Entry 7YG3 (X-ray diffraction, 1.50 A resolution); this record covers chains A and B of the 3 polymer chains in the assembly.

# Chain A
Molecule: MHC class I antigen
Source organism: Homo sapiens
UniProtKB: F4YTC6 (F4YTC6_HUMAN); residues 1-276 here correspond to UniProt positions 25-300 (UniProt number = residue number + 24)
Chain sequence (276 residues; numbered 1 to 276; the number before each row is that of its first residue):
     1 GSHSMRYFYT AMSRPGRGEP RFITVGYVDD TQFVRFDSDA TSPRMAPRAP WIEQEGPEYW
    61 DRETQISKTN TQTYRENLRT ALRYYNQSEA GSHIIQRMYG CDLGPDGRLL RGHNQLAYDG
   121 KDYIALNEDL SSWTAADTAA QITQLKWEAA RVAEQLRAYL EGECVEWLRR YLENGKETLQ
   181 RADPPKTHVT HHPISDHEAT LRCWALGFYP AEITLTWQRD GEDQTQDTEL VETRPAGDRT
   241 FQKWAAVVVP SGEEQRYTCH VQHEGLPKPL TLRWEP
Disulfides: C101-C164, C203-C259
What the authors report for this chain:
  - specificity-determining residues: I94, I95, R97

# Chain B
Molecule: Arg-gln-asp-ile-leu-asp-leu-trp-ile
Chain sequence (9 residues; each row starts with the number of its first residue):
     1 RQDILDLWI

# How chain A and chain B interact
Residue-residue contacts (41; chain A residue first):
  Y7(A) - R1(B)  hydrogen bond (side chain-backbone)
  Y7(A) - Q2(B)
  Y9(A) - Q2(B)  hydrogen bond
  T24(A) - Q2(B)
  M45(A) - Q2(B)
  R62(A) - R1(B)
  R62(A) - I4(B)
  E63(A) - R1(B)
  E63(A) - Q2(B)  hydrogen bond (side chain-backbone)
  I66(A) - Q2(B)
  I66(A) - D3(B)
  I66(A) - I4(B)  hydrophobic
  S67(A) - Q2(B)  hydrogen bond
  T69(A) - D6(B)
  N70(A) - Q2(B)
  T73(A) - L7(B)
  T73(A) - W8(B)
  Y74(A) - L7(B)
  N77(A) - L7(B)  hydrogen bond (side chain-backbone)
  N77(A) - W8(B)
  N77(A) - I9(B)  hydrogen bond (side chain-backbone)
  T80(A) - I9(B)
  Y84(A) - I9(B)  hydrogen bond (side chain-backbone)
  R97(A) - L7(B)
  Y99(A) - Q2(B)
  Y99(A) - D3(B)  hydrogen bond (side chain-backbone)
  T143(A) - I9(B)
  K146(A) - I9(B)  hydrogen bond (side chain-backbone)
  W147(A) - L7(B)  hydrophobic
  W147(A) - W8(B)  hydrogen bond (side chain-backbone)
  V152(A) - L5(B)
  V152(A) - L7(B)  hydrophobic
  Q155(A) - L5(B)
  L156(A) - D3(B)
  L156(A) - L5(B)  hydrophobic
  Y159(A) - R1(B)  hydrogen bond (side chain-backbone)
  Y159(A) - Q2(B)
  Y159(A) - D3(B)
  E163(A) - R1(B)  salt bridge
  W167(A) - R1(B)
  Y171(A) - R1(B)  hydrogen bond (side chain-backbone)
Also at the interface, not in a pair above, chain A (35 interface residues in all): M5, Y59, E76, A81, I95, N114, L116, Y123

# Overview
The interface between chain A and chain B involves 35 residues on one side and 9 on the other; the contacts
include 12 hydrogen bonds and 1 salt bridge. Polar contacts include E163(A)-R1(B), Y7(A)-R1(B) and
Y9(A)-Q2(B). From the paper: specificity determinants I94(A), I95(A) and R97(A).
Here chain A is MHC class I antigen (Homo sapiens) and chain B is Arg-gln-asp-ile-leu-asp-leu-trp-ile. Entry
7YG3 (Crystal structure of HLA-B*13:01) was determined by X-ray diffraction.
